Entry 6W2U (electron microscopy, 4.80 A resolution (low resolution: residue-level contacts below are approximate; hydrogen-bond / salt-bridge calls are withheld)); this record covers chains C and D of the 8 polymer chains in the assembly.

Chain C (and D):
Protein: Spike glycoprotein E1
From: Mayaro virus (strain Brazil)
Notes: chain D of this document is another copy of the same molecule, construct and numbering; everything in this record applies to it too
UniProt: Q8QZ72 (POLS_MAYAB); residues 1-380 here correspond to UniProt positions 807-1186 (UniProt number = residue number + 806)
Sequence (380 residues; each row starts with the number of its first residue):
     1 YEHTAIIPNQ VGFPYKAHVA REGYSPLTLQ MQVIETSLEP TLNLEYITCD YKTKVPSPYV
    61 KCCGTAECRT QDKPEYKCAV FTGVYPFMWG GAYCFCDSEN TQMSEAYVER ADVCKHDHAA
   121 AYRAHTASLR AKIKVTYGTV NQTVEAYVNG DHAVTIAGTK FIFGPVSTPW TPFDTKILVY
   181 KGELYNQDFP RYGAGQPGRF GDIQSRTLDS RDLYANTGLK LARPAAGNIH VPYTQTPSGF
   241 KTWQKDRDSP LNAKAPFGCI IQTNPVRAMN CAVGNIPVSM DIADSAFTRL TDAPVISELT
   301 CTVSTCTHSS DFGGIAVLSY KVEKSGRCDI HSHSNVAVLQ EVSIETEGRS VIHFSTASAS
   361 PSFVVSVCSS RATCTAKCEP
Curated features (UniProtKB/Swiss-Prot):
  - region: Val84 to Thr101 (E1 fusion peptide loop)
  - glycosylation (N-linked (GlcNAc...) asparagine): Asn141, Asn270

Interface between chain C and chain D:
Pairs across the interface (8):
  Asp151(C) - Arg191(D)
  Asp151(C) - Tyr192(D)
  His152(C) - Tyr192(D)
  Ala153(C) - Tyr192(D)
  Arg191(C) - Asp151(D)
  Tyr192(C) - Asp151(D)
  Tyr192(C) - His152(D)
  Tyr192(C) - Ala153(D)

Overview:
Chain C and chain D each contribute 5 residues to their interface.
Both chains are Spike glycoprotein E1 (Mayaro virus (strain Brazil)). Entry 6W2U (Mayaro Virus glycoprotein E1
ectodomain and glycoportien E2 ectodomain asymmetric unit) was determined by electron microscopy (same
publication as 6VYV, 6W09 and 6W1C).
